Entry 3D18 (X-ray diffraction, 1.74 A resolution); this record covers chains A and B of the 3 polymer chains in the assembly.

== Chain A ==
Name: HLA class I histocompatibility antigen, B-27 alpha chain
From: Homo sapiens
Notes: fragment: Extracelluar domain, residues 25-300
UniProtKB: P03989 (1B27_HUMAN); residues 1-276 here correspond to UniProt positions 25-300 (UniProt number = residue number + 24)
Amino-acid sequence (276 residues; numbered 1 to 276; the number before each row is that of its first residue):
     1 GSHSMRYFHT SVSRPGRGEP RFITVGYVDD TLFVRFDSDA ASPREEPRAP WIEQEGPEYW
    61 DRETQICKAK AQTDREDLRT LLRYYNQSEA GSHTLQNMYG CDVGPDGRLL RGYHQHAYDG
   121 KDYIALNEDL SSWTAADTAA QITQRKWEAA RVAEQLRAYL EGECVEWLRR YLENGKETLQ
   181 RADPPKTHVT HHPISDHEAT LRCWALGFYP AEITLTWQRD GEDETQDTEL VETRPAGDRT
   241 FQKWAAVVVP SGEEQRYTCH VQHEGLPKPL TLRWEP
Differences from the reference sequence: variant His116 (Asp140 in P03989)
Disulfide bonds: Cys101-Cys164, Cys203-Cys259

== Chain B ==
Name: Beta-2-microglobulin
From: Homo sapiens
UniProtKB: P61769 (B2MG_HUMAN); residues 1-99 here correspond to UniProt positions 21-119 (UniProt number = residue number + 20)
Amino-acid sequence (100 residues; row label = number of the first residue in the row; numbering starts at 0):
     0 MIQRTPKIQV YSRHPAENGK SNFLNCYVSG FHPSDIEVDL LKNGERIEKV EHSDLSFSKD
    60 WSFYLLYYTE FTPTEKDEYA CRVNHVTLSQ PKIVKWDRDM
Differences from the reference sequence: initiating methionine (0)
UniProt features mapped onto this chain:
  - modified residue: Gln2 (Pyrrolidone carboxylic acid)
  - glycosylation: Ile1 (N-linked (Glc) (glycation) isoleucine), Lys19 (N-linked (Glc) (glycation) lysine), Lys41 (N-linked (Glc) (glycation) lysine), Lys48 (N-linked (Glc) (glycation) lysine), Lys58 (N-linked (Glc) (glycation) lysine), Lys91 (N-linked (Glc) (glycation) lysine), Lys94 (N-linked (Glc) (glycation) lysine)
Disulfide bonds: Cys25-Cys80

== How chain A and chain B interact ==
Pairs across the interface (56):
  Phe8(A) - Ser55(B)
  Phe8(A) - Phe56(B)  hydrophobic
  His9(A) - Phe56(B)
  Thr10(A) - Leu54(B)
  Thr10(A) - Phe56(B)
  Thr10(A) - Phe62(B)
  Val12(A) - Ser33(B)
  Ile23(A) - Leu54(B)
  Val25(A) - Asp53(B)
  Val25(A) - Ser55(B)
  Tyr27(A) - Ser55(B)
  Tyr27(A) - Tyr63(B)
  Arg35(A) - Asp53(B)  salt bridge
  Ser92(A) - Met0(B)
  His93(A) - Met0(B)
  Thr94(A) - His31(B)
  Thr94(A) - Phe62(B)
  Gln96(A) - Phe56(B)
  Gln96(A) - Trp60(B)  hydrogen bond (side chain-backbone)
  Gln96(A) - Phe62(B)
  Asn97(A) - Phe56(B)
  Gln115(A) - Trp60(B)
  His116(A) - Trp60(B)
  Ala117(A) - Trp60(B)  hydrophobic
  Asp119(A) - Met0(B)
  Asp119(A) - Ile1(B)
  Asp119(A) - His31(B)  hydrogen bond (backbone-side chain)
  Gly120(A) - Ile1(B)
  Gly120(A) - His31(B)
  Lys121(A) - Ile1(B)
  Asp122(A) - Trp60(B)  hydrogen bond
  His192(A) - Asp98(B)
  Arg202(A) - Asp98(B)  hydrogen bond (side chain-backbone)
  Trp204(A) - Asp98(B)
  Trp204(A) - Met99(B)
  Val231(A) - Gln8(B)
  Glu232(A) - Lys6(B)  salt bridge
  Glu232(A) - Gln8(B)  hydrogen bond (backbone-side chain)
  Glu232(A) - Ser28(B)  hydrogen bond
  Thr233(A) - Tyr26(B)
  Arg234(A) - Gln8(B)  hydrogen bond
  Arg234(A) - Tyr10(B)
  Arg234(A) - Tyr26(B)
  Arg234(A) - Met99(B)  hydrogen bond (side chain-backbone)
  Pro235(A) - Tyr10(B)  hydrogen bond (backbone-side chain)
  Pro235(A) - Asn24(B)
  Pro235(A) - Tyr26(B)
  Pro235(A) - Leu65(B)  hydrophobic
  Ala236(A) - Arg12(B)  hydrogen bond (backbone-side chain)
  Ala236(A) - Asn24(B)  hydrogen bond (backbone-side chain)
  Gly237(A) - Arg12(B)  hydrogen bond (backbone-side chain)
  Asp238(A) - Arg12(B)
  Gln242(A) - Tyr10(B)
  Gln242(A) - Ser11(B)  hydrogen bond (side chain-backbone)
  Gln242(A) - Arg12(B)  hydrogen bond (side chain-backbone)
  Trp244(A) - Met99(B)  hydrogen bond (side chain-backbone)
Also at the interface, not in a pair above, chain A (34 interface residues in all): Met98
Also at the interface, not in a pair above, chain B (25 interface residues in all): Arg3, His13, Asp34

== In short ==
34 residues of chain A and 25 residues of chain B are in contact, with 15 hydrogen bonds and 2 salt bridges.
Polar contacts include Arg35(A)-Asp53(B), Glu232(A)-Lys6(B) and Gln96(A)-Trp60(B).
Here chain A is HLA class I histocompatibility antigen, B-27 alpha chain and chain B is Beta-2-microglobulin,
both from Homo sapiens. Entry 3D18 (Crystal structure of HLA-B*2709 complexed with a variant of the latent
membrane protein 2 peptide (LMP2(L)) ...) was determined by X-ray diffraction.
